PDB entry 4FDO | X-ray diffraction, 2.40 A resolution | chain A

Chain A:
Molecule: oxidoreductase DprE1
Organism: Mycobacterium tuberculosis
Notes: EC 1.-.-.-
UniProt: P72056 (DPRE1_MYCTU); numbering as in UniProt (aligned over 1-461)
Chain sequence (481 residues; each row starts with the number of its first residue; numbers below 1 keep their minus sign (Met-19 is residue -19)):
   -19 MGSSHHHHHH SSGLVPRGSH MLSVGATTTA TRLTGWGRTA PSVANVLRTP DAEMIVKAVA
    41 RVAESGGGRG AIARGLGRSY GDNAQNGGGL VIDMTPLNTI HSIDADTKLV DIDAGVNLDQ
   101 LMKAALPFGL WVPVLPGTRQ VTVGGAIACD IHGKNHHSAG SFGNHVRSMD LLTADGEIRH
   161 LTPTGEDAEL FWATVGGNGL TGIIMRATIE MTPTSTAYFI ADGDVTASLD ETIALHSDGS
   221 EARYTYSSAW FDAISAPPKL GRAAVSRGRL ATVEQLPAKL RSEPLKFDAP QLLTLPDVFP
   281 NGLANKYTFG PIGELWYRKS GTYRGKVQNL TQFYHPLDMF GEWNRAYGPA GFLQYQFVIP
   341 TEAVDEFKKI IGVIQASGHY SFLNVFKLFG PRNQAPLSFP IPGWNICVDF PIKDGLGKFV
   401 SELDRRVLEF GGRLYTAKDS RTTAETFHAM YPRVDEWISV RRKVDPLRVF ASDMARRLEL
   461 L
Unresolved in the structure: -19 to 6, 269-297
Construct notes: expression tag (-19 to 0)
Residues lining bound ligands:
  - 0T5 (3-nitro-N-[(1R)-1-phenylethyl]-5-(trifluoromethyl)benzamide): Tyr60, Leu115, Pro116, Gly117, His132, Gly133, Lys134, Ser228, Trp230, Tyr314, Leu317, Phe320, Gly321, Gln336, Leu363, Val365, Phe369, Asn385, Ile386, Cys387, Lys418
  - FAD (flavin-adenine dinucleotide): Trp16, Ile52, Ala53, Arg54, Gly55, Leu56, Gly57, Arg58, Ser59, Tyr60, Asn63, Ala64, Met74, Ala94, Pro116, Gly117, Thr118, Gln120, Val121, Thr122, Gly124, Gly125, Ala126, Ala128, Cys129, Ile131, His132, Asn178, Gly179, Gly182, Ile183, Ile184, Gly321, Tyr415, Ala417
From the paper describing this entry:
  - conformationally variable residues (order/disorder transition): Pro316 to Glu322, Leu317 to Tyr327
  - binding site for 0T5: Trp230, Leu317, Phe320, Leu363, Val365

In short:
Ligands of chain A: flavin-adenine dinucleotide and compound 0T5. From the paper: a binding site for 0T5 at
Trp230, Leu317 and Phe320 among others; conformational variability at Pro316 and Leu317.
Chain A is oxidoreductase DprE1 (Mycobacterium tuberculosis); the structure, Mycobacterium tuberculosis DprE1
in complex with CT319, was determined by X-ray diffraction together with 4FDN, 4FDP, 4FEH and 4FF6 from the
same study.
